Entry 1HJ8 (X-ray diffraction, 1.00 A resolution); this record covers chain A.

# Chain A
Molecule: Trypsin I
Source organism: Salmo salar
Notes: EC 3.4.21.4
UniProt: P35031 (TRY1_SALSA); the construct lacks a stretch of the UniProt sequence and is renumbered around it, so the offset changes along the chain: 16-34 = UniProt 21-39; 37-67 = UniProt 40-70; 69-125 = UniProt 71-127; 127-130 = UniProt 128-131; 6 more segments
Amino-acid sequence (222 residues; numbered 16 to 245 plus 3 insertion-coded residues; 11 numbers in that range are skipped by the numbering (no residue carries them; nothing is unmodelled there); the number before each row is that of its first residue):
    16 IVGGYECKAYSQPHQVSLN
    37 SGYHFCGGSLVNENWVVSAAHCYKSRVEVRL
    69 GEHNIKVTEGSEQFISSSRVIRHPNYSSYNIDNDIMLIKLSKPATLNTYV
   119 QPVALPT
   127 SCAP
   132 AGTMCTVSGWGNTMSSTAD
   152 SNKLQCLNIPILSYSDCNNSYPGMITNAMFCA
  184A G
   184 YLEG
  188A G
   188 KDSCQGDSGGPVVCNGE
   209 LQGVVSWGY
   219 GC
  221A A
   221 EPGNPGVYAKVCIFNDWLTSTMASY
Cystine bridges: Cys-22/Cys-157, Cys-42/Cys-58, Cys-128/Cys-232, Cys-136/Cys-201, Cys-168/Cys-182, Cys-191/Cys-220
Bound ions: Ca2+: Glu-70, Asn-72, Val-75, Glu-77, Glu-80
Ligand contacts:
  - benzamidine (BEN), molecule 1: Thr-76, Glu-80, Phe-82
  - benzamidine (BEN), molecule 2: Asp-189, Ser-190, Cys-191, Gln-192, Ser-195, Val-213, Ser-214, Trp-215, Gly-216, Gly-219, Cys-220, Gly-226, Val-227, Tyr-228
Curated features (UniProtKB/Swiss-Prot):
  - active site (Charge relay system): His-57, Asp-102, Ser-195
  - binding site (Ca(2+)): Glu-70, Asn-72, Val-75, Glu-80
  - site: Asp-189 (Required for specificity)

# Summary
Ligands of chain A: benzamidine. The Ca2+ site is built by Glu-70, Asn-72, Val-75, Glu-77 and Glu-80. From
UniProt: 3 active-site residues and 4 Ca2+-binding residues.
Chain A is Trypsin I (Salmo salar); the structure, 1.00 AA Trypsin from Atlantic Salmon, was determined by
X-ray diffraction (same publication as 1HJ9).
